Entry 7VAQ (electron microscopy, 3.60 A resolution); this record covers chains B and H of the 12 polymer chains in the assembly.

[Chain B]
Name: V-type ATP synthase alpha chain
Organism: Thermus thermophilus HB8
Notes: EC 7.1.2.2
UniProtKB: Q56403 (VATA_THET8); residue numbers follow UniProt; this construct covers 1-578
Sequence (578 residues; row label = number of the first residue in the row):
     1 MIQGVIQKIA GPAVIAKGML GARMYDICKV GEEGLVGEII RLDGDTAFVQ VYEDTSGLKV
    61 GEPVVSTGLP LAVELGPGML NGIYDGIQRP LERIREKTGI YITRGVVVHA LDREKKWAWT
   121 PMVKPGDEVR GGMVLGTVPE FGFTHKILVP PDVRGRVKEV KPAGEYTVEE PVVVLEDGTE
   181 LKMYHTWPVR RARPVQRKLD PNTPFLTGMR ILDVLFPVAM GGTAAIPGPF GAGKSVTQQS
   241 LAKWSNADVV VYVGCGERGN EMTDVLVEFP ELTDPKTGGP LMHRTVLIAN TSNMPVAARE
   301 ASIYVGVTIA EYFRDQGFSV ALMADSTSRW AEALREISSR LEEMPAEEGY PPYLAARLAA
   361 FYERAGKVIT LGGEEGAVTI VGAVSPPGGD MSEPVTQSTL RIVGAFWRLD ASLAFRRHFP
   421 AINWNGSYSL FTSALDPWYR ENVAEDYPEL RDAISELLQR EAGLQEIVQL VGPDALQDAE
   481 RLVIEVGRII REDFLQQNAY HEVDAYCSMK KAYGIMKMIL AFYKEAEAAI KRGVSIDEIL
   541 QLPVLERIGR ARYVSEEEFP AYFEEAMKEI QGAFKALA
Differences from the reference sequence: conflict Ala232 (Ser in Q56403), Ser235 (Thr in Q56403)
Ligand contacts: ATP (adenosine-5'-triphosphate): Gly228, Pro229, Phe230, Gly231, Ala232, Gly233, Lys234, Ser235, Val236, Phe419, Pro420, Gln497, Asn498, Ala499, Tyr500

[Chain H]
Name: V-type ATP synthase subunit F
Organism: Thermus thermophilus HB8
UniProtKB: P74903 (VATF_THET8); residues 1-104 here = UniProt positions 1-104
Sequence (104 residues; numbered 1 to 104; the number before each row is that of its first residue):
     1 MAVIADPETA QGFRLAGLEG YGASSAEEAQ SLLETLVERG GYALVAVDEA LLPDPERAVE
    61 RLMRGRDLPV LLPIAGLKEA FQGHDVEGYM RELVRKTIGF DIKL

[Chain B / chain H interface]
Pairs across the interface - 9 pairs, chain B then chain H:
  Ile467(B) with Phe100(H), hydrophobic
  Leu470(B) with Phe100(H), hydrophobic
  Val471(B) with Ile102(H), hydrophobic
  Ala475(B) with Ile102(H); Lys103(H)
  Leu476(B) with Lys103(H), hydrogen bond (backbone-backbone); Leu104(H)
  Gln477(B) with Asp101(H); Lys103(H), hydrogen bond (side chain-backbone)

[Summary]
Chain B and chain H form an interface of 6 and 5 residues respectively, with 2 hydrogen bonds. Polar pairs
include Gln477(B)-Lys103(H) and Leu476(B)-Lys103(H). Ligands of chain B: ATP.
Here chain B is V-type ATP synthase alpha chain and chain H is V-type ATP synthase subunit F, both from
Thermus thermophilus HB8. Entry 7VAQ (V1EG of V/A-ATPase from Thermus thermophilus, high ATP, state3-2) was
determined by electron microscopy, deposited together with 7VAI, 7VAJ, 7VAK, 7VAL, 7VAM, 7VAN and 11 further
entries.
